PDB entry 5FJ8 | electron microscopy, 3.90 A resolution | chains M and N of the 20 polymer chains in the assembly

# Chain M
Protein: DNA-directed RNA polymerase III subunit RPC5
Source organism: Saccharomyces cerevisiae
UniProt: P36121 (RPC5_YEAST); residues 1-282 here = UniProt positions 1-282
Sequence (282 residues; row label = number of the first residue in the row):
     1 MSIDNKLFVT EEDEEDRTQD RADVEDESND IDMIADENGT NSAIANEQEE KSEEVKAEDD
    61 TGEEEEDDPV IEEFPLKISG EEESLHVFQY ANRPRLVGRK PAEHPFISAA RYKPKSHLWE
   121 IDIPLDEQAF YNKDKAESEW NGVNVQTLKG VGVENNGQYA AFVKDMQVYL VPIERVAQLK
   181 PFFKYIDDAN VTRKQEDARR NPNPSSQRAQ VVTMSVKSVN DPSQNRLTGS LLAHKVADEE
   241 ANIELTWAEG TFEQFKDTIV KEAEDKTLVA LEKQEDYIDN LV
Unresolved in the structure: 1-70, 197-224, 263-282
UniProt features mapped onto this chain:
  - modified residue: Thr61 (Phosphothreonine)

# Chain N
Protein: DNA-directed RNA polymerase III subunit RPC4
Source organism: Saccharomyces cerevisiae
UniProt: P25441 (RPC4_YEAST); numbering as in UniProt (aligned over 1-422)
Sequence (422 residues; numbered 1 to 422; the number before each row is that of its first residue):
     1 MSSNKGNGRL PSLKDSSSNG GGSAKPSLKF KPKAVARKSK EEREAAASKV KLEEESKRGN
    61 DKKHFNNKNK RVTGAGGQQR RMAKYLNNTH VISSGPLAAG NFVSEKGDLR RGFIKSEGSG
   121 SSLVQKGLET IDNGAESSEN EAEDDDNEGV ASKSKKKFNM GKEFEARNLI EDEDDGESEK
   181 SSDVDMDDEE WRSKRIEQLF PVRPVRVRHE DVETVKREIQ EALSEKPTRE PTPSVKTEPV
   241 GTGLQSYLEE RERQVNEKLA DLGLEKEFQS VDGKEAAAEL ELLNADHQHI LRKLKKMNNK
   301 PERFMVFQLP TRLPAFERPA VKEEKEDMET QASDPSKKKK NIKKKDTKDA LSTRELAGKV
   361 GSIRVHKSGK LSVKIGNVVM DIGKGAETTF LQDVIALSIA DDASSAELLG RVDGKIVVTP
   421 QI
Unresolved in the structure: 1-273, 321-359
UniProt features mapped onto this chain:
  - motif: Lys25 to Lys29 (Nuclear localization signal)
  - modified residue: Ser137 (Phosphoserine), Ser138 (Phosphoserine), Ser178 (Phosphoserine), Ser182 (Phosphoserine), Ser224 (Phosphoserine), Thr228 (Phosphothreonine), Thr232 (Phosphothreonine)

# Chain M / chain N interface
Pairs across the interface - 81 pairs, chain M then chain N:
  Ile71(M) - Val365(N)
  Ile71(M) - Lys367(N)
  Glu72(M) - Arg364(N)  salt bridge
  Glu73(M) - Arg364(N)  hydrogen bond (backbone-side chain)
  Phe74(M) - Ser362(N)
  Phe74(M) - Ile363(N)  hydrogen bond (backbone-backbone)
  Phe74(M) - Arg364(N)
  Pro75(M) - Ser362(N)
  Leu76(M) - Val360(N)  hydrophobic
  Leu76(M) - Gly361(N)
  Leu76(M) - Ser362(N)  hydrogen bond (backbone-side chain)
  Leu76(M) - Ile363(N)  hydrophobic
  Glu83(M) - Ser398(N)  hydrogen bond
  Glu83(M) - Ile399(N)
  Glu83(M) - Ala400(N)
  Leu85(M) - Ala396(N)  hydrophobic
  Leu85(M) - Leu397(N)
  His86(M) - Ala396(N)
  His86(M) - Leu397(N)  hydrogen bond (backbone-backbone)
  Val87(M) - Val394(N)  hydrophobic
  Val87(M) - Ile395(N)
  Val87(M) - Ala396(N)  hydrophobic
  Phe88(M) - Asp393(N)
  Phe88(M) - Val394(N)
  Phe88(M) - Ile395(N)  hydrogen bond (backbone-backbone)
  Phe88(M) - Leu397(N)  hydrophobic
  Gln89(M) - Gln392(N)  hydrogen bond
  Gln89(M) - Asp393(N)
  Gln89(M) - Val394(N)
  Tyr90(M) - Asp393(N)
  Ala91(M) - Leu391(N)  hydrophobic
  Arg93(M) - Asp393(N)
  Pro94(M) - Asp393(N)
  Arg95(M) - Phe390(N)  hydrogen bond (side chain-backbone)
  Arg95(M) - Leu391(N)
  Arg95(M) - Gln392(N)  hydrogen bond (side chain-backbone)
  Pro101(M) - Arg411(N)
  Glu103(M) - Asp393(N)
  His104(M) - Ile395(N)
  His104(M) - Leu408(N)
  Tyr112(M) - Asp402(N)
  Trp119(M) - Ile399(N)  hydrophobic
  Gly157(M) - Gln308(N)
  Gly157(M) - Leu309(N)  hydrogen bond (backbone-backbone)
  Gln158(M) - Phe307(N)
  Gln158(M) - Gln308(N)
  Tyr159(M) - Val306(N)
  Tyr159(M) - Phe307(N)  hydrogen bond (backbone-backbone)
  Tyr159(M) - Leu309(N)  hydrophobic
  Tyr159(M) - Leu313(N)
  Ala160(M) - Met305(N)
  Ala160(M) - Val306(N)  hydrophobic
  Ala161(M) - Phe304(N)
  Ala161(M) - Met305(N)  hydrogen bond (backbone-backbone)
  Ala161(M) - Phe307(N)  hydrophobic
  Phe162(M) - Arg303(N)
  Phe162(M) - Phe304(N)  hydrophobic
  Val163(M) - Leu294(N)  hydrophobic
  Val163(M) - Met297(N)
  Val163(M) - Asn298(N)
  Lys164(M) - Asn298(N)
  Lys164(M) - Lys300(N)
  Asp165(M) - Asn298(N)
  Asp165(M) - Lys300(N)  salt bridge
  Met166(M) - Asn298(N)
  Leu170(M) - Phe307(N)  hydrophobic
  Ile173(M) - Val306(N)  hydrophobic
  Ile243(M) - Asp402(N)
  Leu245(M) - Ser404(N)
  Leu245(M) - Ser405(N)
  Thr246(M) - Ser405(N)  hydrogen bond (backbone-side chain)
  Trp247(M) - Ala406(N)
  Trp247(M) - Leu408(N)
  Ala248(M) - Ala406(N)  hydrogen bond (backbone-backbone)
  Ala248(M) - Glu407(N)
  Glu249(M) - Leu408(N)
  Gly250(M) - Glu407(N)
  Gln254(M) - Glu302(N)  hydrogen bond
  Gln254(M) - Phe304(N)
  Gln254(M) - Leu409(N)
  Phe255(M) - Glu302(N)
Other interface residues (no listed pair), chain M (48 interface residues in all): Ile78, Ala102, Asn156, Thr251, Glu253
Other interface residues (no listed pair), chain N (42 interface residues in all): Asn299, Thr311, Thr389

# In short
The interface between chain M and chain N involves 48 residues on one side and 42 on the other, with 15
hydrogen bonds and 2 salt bridges. Polar contacts include Glu72(M)-Arg364(N), Asp165(M)-Lys300(N) and
Glu73(M)-Arg364(N).
Here chain M is DNA-directed RNA polymerase III subunit RPC5 and chain N is DNA-directed RNA polymerase III
subunit RPC4, both from Saccharomyces cerevisiae. Entry 5FJ8 (Cryo-EM structure of yeast RNA polymerase III
elongation complex at 3. 9 A) was determined by electron microscopy, deposited together with 5FJ9 and 5FJA.
